8C5L - chains A and C; structure by X-ray diffraction, 2.60 A resolution.

== Chain A ==
Name: Maltose/maltodextrin-binding periplasmic protein, Nuclear receptor subfamily 2 group F member 6
From: Escherichia coli K-12
UniProtKB: chimeric construct of P0AEX9, P10588: residues 2-367 from P0AEX9 (MALE_ECOLI) positions 27-392 (UniProt number = residue number + 25); residues 374-568 from P10588 positions 199-393 (UniProt number = residue number - 175)
Sequence (568 residues; numbered 1 to 568; the number before each row is that of its first residue):
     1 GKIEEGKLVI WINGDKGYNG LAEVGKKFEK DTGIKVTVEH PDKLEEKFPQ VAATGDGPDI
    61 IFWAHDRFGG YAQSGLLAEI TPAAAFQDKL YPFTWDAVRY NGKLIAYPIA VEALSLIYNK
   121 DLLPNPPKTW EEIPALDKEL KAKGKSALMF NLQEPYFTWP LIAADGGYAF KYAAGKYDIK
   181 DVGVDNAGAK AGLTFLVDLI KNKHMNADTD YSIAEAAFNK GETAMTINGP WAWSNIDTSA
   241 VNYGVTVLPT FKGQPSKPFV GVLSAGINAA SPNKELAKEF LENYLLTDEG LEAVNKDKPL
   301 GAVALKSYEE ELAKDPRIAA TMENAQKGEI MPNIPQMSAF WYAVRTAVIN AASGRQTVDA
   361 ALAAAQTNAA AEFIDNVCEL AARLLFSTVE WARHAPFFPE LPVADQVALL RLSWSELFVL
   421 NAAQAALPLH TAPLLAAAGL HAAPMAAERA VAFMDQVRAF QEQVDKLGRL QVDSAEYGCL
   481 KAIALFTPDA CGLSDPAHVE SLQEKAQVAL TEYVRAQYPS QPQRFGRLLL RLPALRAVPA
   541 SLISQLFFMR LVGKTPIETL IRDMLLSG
Unresolved in the structure: 1, 438-448
Construct notes: expression tag (1); engineered mutation Ala-83 (Asp108 in P0AEX9), Ala-84 (Lys109 in P0AEX9), Ala-173 (Glu198 in P0AEX9), Ala-174 (Asn199 in P0AEX9), Ala-240 (Lys265 in P0AEX9), Ala-360 (Glu385 in P0AEX9), Ala-363 (Lys388 in P0AEX9), Ala-364 (Asp389 in P0AEX9); linker (368-373)
What the authors report for this chain:
  - conformationally variable residues (side-chain flip): Phe-386

== Chain C ==
Name: Histone-lysine N-methyltransferase, H3 lysine-36 specific
Notes: EC 2.1.1.357
UniProtKB: Q96L73 (NSD1_HUMAN); residues 1-19 here correspond to UniProt positions 904-922 (UniProt number = residue number + 903)
Sequence (19 residues; each row starts with the number of its first residue):
     1 DYKFSTLLMM LKDMHDSKT
Unresolved in the structure: 19
Swiss-Prot annotation at these positions:
  - cross-link: Lys-3 (Glycyl lysine isopeptide (Lys-Gly) (interchain with G-Cter in SUMO2))

== Interface between chain A and chain C ==
Pairs across the interface (20; chain A residue first):
  Ile-374(A) / Tyr-2(C)  hydrogen bond (backbone-side chain)
  Asp-375(A) / Tyr-2(C)
  Asn-376(A) / Tyr-2(C)  hydrogen bond
  Glu-379(A) / Tyr-2(C)
  Glu-379(A) / Lys-3(C)  hydrogen bond (side chain-backbone)
  Glu-379(A) / Phe-4(C)  hydrogen bond (side chain-backbone)
  Glu-379(A) / Ser-5(C)  hydrogen bond
  Ala-382(A) / Phe-4(C)
  Ala-382(A) / Ser-5(C)
  Arg-383(A) / Phe-4(C)
  Leu-385(A) / Leu-8(C)  hydrophobic
  Phe-386(A) / Phe-4(C)  hydrophobic
  Phe-548(A) / Leu-8(C)  hydrophobic
  Leu-551(A) / Ser-5(C)
  Leu-551(A) / Leu-8(C)  hydrophobic
  Val-552(A) / Leu-8(C)  hydrophobic
  Thr-555(A) / His-15(C)
  Leu-560(A) / His-15(C)
  Asp-563(A) / Leu-11(C)
  Met-564(A) / Leu-11(C)  hydrophobic
Other interface residues (no listed pair), chain A (17 interface residues in all): Cys-378, Thr-559
Other interface residues (no listed pair), chain C (10 interface residues in all): Met-9, Lys-12, Asp-16
Interface features reported in the paper:
  - pairs named by the authors: Ile-374(A)/Tyr-2(C) (backbone contact), Asn-376(A)/Tyr-2(C) (hydrogen bond)

== Overview ==
The interface between chain A and chain C involves 17 residues on one side and 10 on the other; the contacts
include 5 hydrogen bonds. Polar pairs include Ile-374(A)/Tyr-2(C), Asn-376(A)/Tyr-2(C) and
Glu-379(A)/Lys-3(C). The paper describes a backbone contact between Ile-374(A) and Tyr-2(C); a hydrogen bond
between Asn-376(A) and Tyr-2(C). The paper reports conformational variability at Phe-386(A).
Here chain A is Maltose/maltodextrin-binding periplasmic protein, Nuclear receptor subfamily 2 group F member
6 (Escherichia coli K-12) and chain C is Histone-lysine N-methyltransferase, H3 lysine-36 specific. Entry 8C5L
(NR2F6 ligand binding domain in complex with NSD1 peptide) was determined by X-ray diffraction.
